4MFQ - chains A and B; structure by X-ray diffraction, 2.00 A resolution.

Chain A:
Name: Putative uncharacterized protein tcp24
Source organism: Actinoplanes teichomyceticus
Notes: EC 2.3.1.-
Reference sequence: Q70AY4 (Q70AY4_ACTTI); residues 1-323 here = UniProt positions 1-323
Sequence (345 residues; numbered -21 to 323; the number before each row is that of its first residue; numbers below 1 keep their minus sign (Met-21 is residue -21)):
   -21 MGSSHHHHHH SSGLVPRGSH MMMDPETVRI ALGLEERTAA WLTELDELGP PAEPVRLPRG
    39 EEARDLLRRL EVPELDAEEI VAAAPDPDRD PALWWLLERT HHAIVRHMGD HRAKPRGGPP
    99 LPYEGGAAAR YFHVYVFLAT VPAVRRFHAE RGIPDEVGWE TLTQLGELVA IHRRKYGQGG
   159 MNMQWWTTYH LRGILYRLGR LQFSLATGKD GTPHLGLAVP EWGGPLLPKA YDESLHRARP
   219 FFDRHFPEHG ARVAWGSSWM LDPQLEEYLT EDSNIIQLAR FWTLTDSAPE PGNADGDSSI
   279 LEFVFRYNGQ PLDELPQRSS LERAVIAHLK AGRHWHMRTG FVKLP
Not modelled in the structure: -21 to 0
Construct notes: expression tag (-21 to 0); engineered mutation Ala196 (His in Q70AY4)
Small-molecule neighbours:
  - coenzyme A (COA): Arg178, Val197, Glu199, Gly202, Pro203, Leu204, Ser235, Ser236, Trp237, Met238, Leu247, Asp250, Ser251, Asn252, Ile253, Phe281, Val282, Arg284, Arg296, Ser297, Ser298, Leu299, Glu300
  - D-alanine (DAL): Ser276, Ser277, Met315
  - decanoic acid / 2-amino-2-deoxy-beta-D-glucopyranose: Gln142, Met161, Trp163, Trp164, Leu195, Ala196, Val197, Gly234, Ser235, Ser236, Met238, Leu239, Ile253, Leu256, Ala257, Trp260, Phe281
  - N-acetylglucosamine (NAG; 2-acetamido-2-deoxy-beta-D-glucopyranose): Trp164, Tyr167, Ser182, Ala184, Thr185, Gly186, His192, Gly194, Trp233

Chain B:
Name: Teicoplanin pseudoaglycone
Source organism: Actinoplanes teichomyceticus
Sequence (7 residues; row label = number of the first residue in the row):
   397 GYXGGYX
Glycans and other covalent adducts: covalent link Gly397-3FG_399, Gly401-3FG_403; covalent link Tyr398-Gly400; covalent link Gly400-Tyr402; 2-amino-2-deoxy-beta-D-glucopyranose (GCS) linked to Gly400; glycan linked to Tyr402, 3FG_403
Modified positions: Gly397, Gly400, Gly401 ((2R)-amino(4-hydroxyphenyl)ethanoic acid; GHP); Tyr398 (3-chloro-d-tyrosine; 3MY); 3FG ((2S)-amino(3,5-dihydroxyphenyl)ethanoic acid) at position 399, 3FG ((2S)-amino(3,5-dihydroxyphenyl)ethanoic acid) at position 403; Tyr402 ((betaR)-3-chloro-beta-hydroxy-L-tyrosine; OMY)
Small-molecule neighbours: D-alanine (DAL): Gly397, Tyr398, 3FG_399

Chain A / chain B interface:
Residue-residue contacts (17; chain A residue first):
  Lys92(A) - Gly401(B)
  Lys92(A) - 3FG_403(B)  hydrogen bond (side chain-backbone)
  Pro93(A) - Gly401(B)
  Pro93(A) - Tyr402(B)
  Trp163(A) - Tyr398(B)
  Trp163(A) - 3FG_399(B)  hydrogen bond (side chain-backbone)
  Trp163(A) - Gly400(B)
  Trp163(A) - Gly401(B)
  Trp164(A) - Tyr402(B)
  Tyr167(A) - Gly401(B)
  Tyr167(A) - Tyr402(B)  hydrogen bond (side chain-backbone)
  Ser276(A) - Gly397(B)  hydrogen bond (side chain-backbone)
  Ser276(A) - Tyr398(B)
  Ser277(A) - Tyr398(B)
  Glu280(A) - Tyr398(B)
  Phe281(A) - Tyr398(B)
  Phe281(A) - Gly400(B)
Also at the interface, not in a pair above, chain A (11 interface residues in all): Met161, Asp273

Overview:
The interface between chain A and chain B involves 11 residues on one side and 7 on the other; the contacts
include 4 hydrogen bonds. Polar pairs include Lys92(A)-3FG_403(B), Trp163(A)-3FG_399(B) and
Tyr167(A)-Tyr402(B).
Chain A is Putative uncharacterized protein tcp24 and chain B is Teicoplanin pseudoaglycone, both from
Actinoplanes teichomyceticus; the structure, The crystal structure of acyltransferase in complex with CoA and
10C-Teicoplanin, was determined by X-ray diffraction, deposited together with 4MFL and 4MFP.
